3NF8 - chains A and B; structure by X-ray diffraction, 1.90 A resolution.

== Chain A (and B) ==
Name: Integrase
Source organism: Human immunodeficiency virus 1
Notes: fragment: catalytic domain, residues 50-212; chain B of this document is another copy of the same molecule, construct and numbering; everything in this record applies to it too
UniProt: Q76353 (Q76353_9HIV1); residues 50-212 here = UniProt positions 50-212
Sequence (183 residues; numbered 30 to 212; the number before each row is that of its first residue):
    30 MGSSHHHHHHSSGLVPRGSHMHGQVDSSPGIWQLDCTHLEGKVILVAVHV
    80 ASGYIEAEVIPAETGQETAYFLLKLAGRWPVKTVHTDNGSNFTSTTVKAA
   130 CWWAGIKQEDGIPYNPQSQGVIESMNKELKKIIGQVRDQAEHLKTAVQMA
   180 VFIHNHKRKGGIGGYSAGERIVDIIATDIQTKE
Disordered / not traced: 30-56, 189-192, 210-212
Construct notes: expression tag (30-49); engineered mutation Ser56 (Cys in Q76353), Asp139 (Phe in Q76353), His185 (Phe in Q76353)
Ligand contacts:
  - CDQ (6-[(5-chloro-2-oxo-2,3-dihydro-1H-indol-1-yl)methyl]-2,3-dihydro-1,4-benzodioxine-5-carboxylic acid), molecule 1: Pro58, Gly59, Ala105, Gly106, Arg107, Trp108, Pro109, Ile204, Asp207, Ile208
  - CDQ, molecule 2: Gln62, Val77, Val79, Ser81, Gly82, Ile84, Val150, Ser153, Met154, Glu157, Leu158, Ile161, His183
  - CDQ, molecule 3: Tyr83, Asn184, His185, Arg187, Ser195, Gly197, Glu198, Val201
  - CDQ, molecule 4: Gln95, Ala98, Tyr99, Leu102, Thr125, Ala128, Ala129, Trp132
  - CDQ, molecule 5: Gln168, Ala169, Glu170, His171, Lys173, Thr174, Met178

== Interface between chain A and chain B ==
Residue-residue contacts (63; chain A residue first):
  Tyr83(A) - Arg107(B)  hydrogen bond (side chain-backbone)
  Glu85(A) - Arg107(B)  salt bridge
  Ala86(A) - Arg107(B)  hydrogen bond (backbone-side chain)
  Glu87(A) - Lys103(B)  salt bridge
  Tyr99(A) - Lys173(B)
  Tyr99(A) - Thr174(B)
  Tyr99(A) - Gln177(B)
  Leu102(A) - Thr174(B)
  Leu102(A) - Gln177(B)
  Leu102(A) - Met178(B)  hydrophobic
  Lys103(A) - Glu87(B)  salt bridge
  Lys103(A) - Lys103(B)
  Lys103(A) - Gln177(B)
  Ala105(A) - Phe181(B)
  Ala105(A) - His185(B)  hydrogen bond (backbone-side chain)
  Gly106(A) - Phe181(B)
  Gly106(A) - Asn184(B)  hydrogen bond (backbone-side chain)
  Arg107(A) - Tyr83(B)  hydrogen bond (backbone-side chain)
  Arg107(A) - Glu85(B)  salt bridge
  Arg107(A) - Ala86(B)  hydrogen bond (side chain-backbone)
  Arg107(A) - Glu87(B)  salt bridge
  Arg107(A) - Arg107(B)
  Arg107(A) - Trp108(B)
  Arg107(A) - Gln177(B)  hydrogen bond
  Arg107(A) - Val180(B)
  Trp108(A) - Arg107(B)
  Trp108(A) - Trp108(B)  hydrophobic
  Trp132(A) - Gln168(B)  hydrogen bond
  Trp132(A) - Met178(B)
  Trp132(A) - Phe181(B)  hydrophobic
  Trp132(A) - Ile182(B)  hydrophobic
  Ala133(A) - Phe181(B)
  Gln168(A) - Trp132(B)  hydrogen bond
  Lys173(A) - Tyr99(B)
  Thr174(A) - Tyr99(B)
  Thr174(A) - Leu102(B)
  Gln177(A) - Tyr99(B)
  Gln177(A) - Leu102(B)
  Gln177(A) - Lys103(B)
  Gln177(A) - Arg107(B)  hydrogen bond
  Met178(A) - Leu102(B)  hydrophobic
  Met178(A) - Trp132(B)
  Val180(A) - Arg107(B)
  Phe181(A) - Ala105(B)
  Phe181(A) - Gly106(B)
  Phe181(A) - Trp132(B)  hydrophobic
  Phe181(A) - Ala133(B)
  Ile182(A) - Trp132(B)  hydrophobic
  Asn184(A) - Gly106(B)  hydrogen bond (side chain-backbone)
  His185(A) - Ala105(B)
  Val201(A) - Val201(B)
  Val201(A) - Ile204(B)  hydrophobic
  Val201(A) - Ala205(B)
  Asp202(A) - Gln209(B)
  Ile204(A) - Val201(B)  hydrophobic
  Ala205(A) - Val201(B)
  Ala205(A) - Ala205(B)  hydrophobic
  Thr206(A) - Gln209(B)
  Ile208(A) - Tyr194(B)  hydrophobic
  Ile208(A) - Glu198(B)
  Ile208(A) - Asp202(B)
  Gln209(A) - Asp202(B)
  Gln209(A) - Gln209(B)
Other interface residues (no listed pair), chain A (31 interface residues in all): Val165
Other interface residues (no listed pair), chain B (31 interface residues in all): Val165

== In short ==
Chain A and chain B each contribute 31 residues to their interface; the contacts include 11 hydrogen bonds and
5 salt bridges. Polar contacts include Glu85(A)-Arg107(B), Glu87(A)-Lys103(B) and Arg107(A)-Glu87(B). Chain A
binds 5 copies of compound CDQ.
Both chains are Integrase (Human immunodeficiency virus 1). Entry 3NF8 (Structural basis for a new mechanism
of inhibition of HIV integrase identified by fragment screening and ...) was determined by X-ray diffraction,
deposited together with 3NF6, 3NF7, 3NF9 and 3NFA.
